Entry 8YH2 (electron microscopy, 3.27 A resolution); this record covers chains A and S of the 5 polymer chains in the assembly.

# Chain A
Molecule: Guanine nucleotide-binding protein G(I)/G(S)/G(O) subunit gamma-2, Guanine nucleotide-binding protein G(i) subunit alpha-1 chimera
Organism: Homo sapiens
Reference sequence: chimeric construct of P59768, P63096: residues -78 to -8 from P59768 (GBG2_HUMAN) positions 1-71 (UniProt number = residue number + 79); residues 3-354 from P63096 positions 3-354 (same numbers)
Chain sequence (433 residues; numbered -78 to 354; the number before each row is that of its first residue; numbers below 1 keep their minus sign (Met-78 is residue -78)):
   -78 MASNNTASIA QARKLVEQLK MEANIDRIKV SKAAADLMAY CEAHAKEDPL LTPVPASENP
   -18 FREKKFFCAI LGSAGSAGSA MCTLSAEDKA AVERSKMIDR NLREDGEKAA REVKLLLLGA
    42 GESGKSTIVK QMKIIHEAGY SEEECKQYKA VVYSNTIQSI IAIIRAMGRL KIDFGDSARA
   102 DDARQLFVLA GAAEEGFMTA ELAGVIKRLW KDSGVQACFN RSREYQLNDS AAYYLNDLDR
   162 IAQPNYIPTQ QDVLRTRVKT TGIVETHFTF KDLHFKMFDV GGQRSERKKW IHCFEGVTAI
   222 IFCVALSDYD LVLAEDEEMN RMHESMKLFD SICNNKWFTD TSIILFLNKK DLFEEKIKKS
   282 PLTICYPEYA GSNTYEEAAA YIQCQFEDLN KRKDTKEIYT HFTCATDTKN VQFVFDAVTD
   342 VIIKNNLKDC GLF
Disordered / not traced: -78 to 3, 55-182, 229-240
Construct notes: linker (-7 to 2)
Swiss-Prot annotation at these positions:
  - modified residue: Ala-77 (N-acetylalanine), Cys-11 (Cysteine methyl ester), Arg178 (ADP-ribosylarginine), Gln204 (Deamidated glutamine), Cys351 (ADP-ribosylcysteine)
  - lipidation: Cys-11 (S-geranylgeranyl cysteine), Cys3 (S-palmitoyl cysteine)
  - region: Lys35 to Thr48 (G1 motif), Asp173 to Thr181 (G2 motif), Phe196 to Arg205 (G3 motif), Ile265 to Asp272 (G4 motif), Thr324 to Thr329 (G5 motif)
  - binding site (GTP): Glu43 to Thr48, Ser151, Leu175 to Thr181, Asp200 to Gln204, Asn269 to Asp272, Ala326
  - binding site (Mg(2+)): Ser47, Thr181

# Chain S
Molecule: scfv16
Organism: Mus musculus
Notes: antibody fragment or engineered binder
Chain sequence (260 residues; row label = number of the first residue in the row; note: 2 numbers in that range are skipped by the numbering (no residue carries them; nothing is unmodelled there); a row labelled like 121A-121N holds insertion residues (121A, then the next letters in order)):
     1 DVQLVESGGG LVQPGGSRKL SCSASGFAFS SFGMHWVRQA PEKGLEWVAY ISSGSGTIYY
    61 ADTVKGRFTI SRDDPKNTLF LQMTSLRSED TAMYYCVRSI YYYGSSPFDF WGQGTTLTVS
   121 S
121A-121N GGGGSGGGGSGGGG
   124 SDIVMTQATS SVPVTPGESV SISCRSSKSL LHSNGNTYLY WFLQRPGQSP QLLIYRMSNL
   184 ASGVPDRFSG SGSGTAFTLT ISRLEAEDVG VYYCMQHLEY PLTFGAGTKL ELKAAAASSE
   244 DLYFQ
Disordered / not traced: 1, 121A-121N, 236-248
Disulfides: Cys22-Cys96, Cys147-Cys217

# Chain A / chain S interface
Residue-residue contacts (22):
  Thr4(A) - His155(S)
  Leu5(A) - His155(S)
  Ser6(A) - His155(S)
  Ser6(A) - Asn157(S)  hydrogen bond
  Ser6(A) - Tyr161(S)  hydrogen bond
  Ala7(A) - His220(S)
  Ala7(A) - Leu221(S)
  Ala7(A) - Tyr223(S)  hydrophobic
  Glu8(A) - Tyr101(S)
  Glu8(A) - Tyr161(S)
  Glu8(A) - Tyr163(S)  hydrogen bond
  Glu8(A) - Arg179(S)  salt bridge
  Glu8(A) - His220(S)  salt bridge
  Asp9(A) - Asn157(S)  hydrogen bond
  Ala11(A) - Tyr101(S)  hydrophobic
  Ala12(A) - Tyr101(S)
  Glu14(A) - Ser52(S)  hydrogen bond
  Glu14(A) - Thr57(S)  hydrogen bond
  Arg15(A) - Ser31(S)
  Arg15(A) - Ile100(S)
  Arg15(A) - Tyr101(S)
  Arg15(A) - Tyr102(S)
Also at the interface, not in a pair above, chain S (17 interface residues in all): Tyr50, Gly56, Pro107

# Summary
Chain A and chain S form an interface of 10 and 17 residues respectively; the contacts include 6 hydrogen
bonds and 2 salt bridges. Among the polar pairs are Glu8(A)-Arg179(S), Glu8(A)-His220(S) and
Ser6(A)-Asn157(S).
Here chain A is Guanine nucleotide-binding protein G(I)/G(S)/G(O) subunit gamma-2, Guanine nucleotide-binding
protein G(i) subunit alpha-1 chimera (Homo sapiens) and chain S is scfv16 (Mus musculus). Entry 8YH2 (A3R-Gi
complex bound to adenosine) was determined by electron microscopy together with 8YH0, 8YH3, 8YH5 and 8YH6 from
the same study.
